Entry 7CH9 (electron microscopy, 3.50 A resolution); this record covers chains C and G of the 12 polymer chains in the assembly.

[Chain C]
Name: MlaD domain-containing protein
Organism: Pseudomonas aeruginosa (strain ATCC 15692 / DSM 22644 / CIP 104116 / JCM 14847 / LMG 12228 / 1C / PRS 101 / PAO1)
UniProtKB: Q9HVW3 (Q9HVW3_PSEAE); numbering as in UniProt (aligned over 1-157)
Amino-acid sequence (157 residues; each row starts with the number of its first residue):
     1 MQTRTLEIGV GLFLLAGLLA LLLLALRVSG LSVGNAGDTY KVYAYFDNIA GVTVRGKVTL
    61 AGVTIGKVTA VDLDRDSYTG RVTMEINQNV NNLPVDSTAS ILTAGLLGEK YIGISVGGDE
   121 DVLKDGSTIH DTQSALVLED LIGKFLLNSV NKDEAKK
Disordered / not traced: 1-2, 151-157
Residues lining bound ligands:
  - 3-sn-phosphatidic acid (LPP; 2-(hexadecanoyloxy)-1-[(phosphonooxy)methyl]ethyl hexadecanoate), molecule 1: Leu138, Ile142, Phe145, Leu146
  - 3-sn-phosphatidic acid (LPP), molecule 2: Ile142, Leu146, Val150

[Chain G]
Name: Probable permease of ABC transporter
Organism: Pseudomonas aeruginosa (strain ATCC 15692 / DSM 22644 / CIP 104116 / JCM 14847 / LMG 12228 / 1C / PRS 101 / PAO1)
UniProtKB: Q9HVW2 (Q9HVW2_PSEAE); residues 1-265 here = UniProt positions 1-265
Amino-acid sequence (265 residues; numbered 1 to 265; the number before each row is that of its first residue):
     1 MRRVSPLERI RLFGRAGLDV VAALGRSTLF LGHALLGRRT PGTGLHLLVK QLYSVGVLSL
    61 AIIVVSGLFI GMVLALQGYN ILISYGSEQA VGQMVALTLL RELGPVVTGL LFAGRAGSAL
   121 TAEIGNMKAT EQLSSLEMIG VDPLKYIVAP RLWAGFISMP LLAAIFSVVG IWGGAMVAVD
   181 WLGVYEGSFW ANMQNSVQFT EDVLNGVIKS IVFAFVVTWI AVYQGYDCEP TSEGISRATT
   241 RTVVYASLAV LGLDFILTAL MFGDF
Disordered / not traced: 1-4, 263-265
Residues lining bound ligands:
  - 3-sn-phosphatidic acid (LPP; 2-(hexadecanoyloxy)-1-[(phosphonooxy)methyl]ethyl hexadecanoate), molecule 1: Val20, Ala23, Leu24, Ser27, Val212, Phe215, Val216, Trp219, Ile220, Tyr223, Gln224, Arg241, Tyr245, Leu248, Ala249, Gly252, Leu253, Phe255, Ile256
  - 3-sn-phosphatidic acid (LPP), molecule 2: Leu74, Gln77, Ile81, Leu82, Tyr85, Met94, Thr98, Glu102, Leu103

[Chain C / chain G interface]
Contacting residue pairs (9):
  Ala25(C) with Trp172(G)
  Val28(C) with Trp172(G), hydrophobic; Met176(G), hydrophobic; Asp180(G)
  Ser29(C) with Trp190(G)
  Leu31(C) with Asp180(G)
  Arg55(C) with Tyr185(G); Gly187(G); Ser188(G)
Interface residues without a listed pair, chain G (8 interface residues in all): Glu186

[Summary]
5 residues of chain C face 8 of chain G across their interface. Chain C binds 3-sn-phosphatidic acid. Chain G
binds 3-sn-phosphatidic acid.
Here chain C is MlaD domain-containing protein and chain G is Probable permease of ABC transporter, both from
Pseudomonas aeruginosa (strain ATCC 15692 / DSM 22644 / CIP 104116 / JCM 14847 / LMG 12228 / 1C / PRS 101 /
PAO1). Entry 7CH9 (Cryo-EM structure of P.aeruginosa MlaFEBD) was determined by electron microscopy together
with 7CH8, 7CH6, 7CH7 and 7CHA from the same study.
